PDB entry 4M75 | X-ray diffraction, 2.95 A resolution | chains B and C of the 7 polymer chains in the assembly

== Chain B ==
Name: U6 snRNA-associated Sm-like protein Lsm2
Source organism: Saccharomyces cerevisiae
UniProt: P38203 (LSM2_YEAST); numbering as in UniProt (aligned over 1-95)
Amino-acid sequence (95 residues; row label = number of the first residue in the row):
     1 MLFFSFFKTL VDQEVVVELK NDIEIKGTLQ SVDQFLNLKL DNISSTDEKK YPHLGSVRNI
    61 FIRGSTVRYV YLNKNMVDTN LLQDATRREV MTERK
Not modelled in the structure: 92-95
Sequence notes: engineered mutation Ser45 (Cys in P38203)
Modified positions: Mse1 (selenomethionine; parent Met); Mse76 (selenomethionine; parent Met); Mse91 (selenomethionine; parent Met)
UniProt features mapped onto this chain:
  - mutagenesis: Lys20 (K20A/E: Inviable. Decreases binding affinity for U6 snRNA), Phe35 (F35A: Strongly reduces affinity for poly-U RNA ends), Asn37 (N37A: Strongly reduces affinity for poly-U RNA ends), Arg63 (R63A: Strongly reduces affinity for poly-U RNA ends)

== Chain C ==
Name: U6 snRNA-associated Sm-like protein Lsm3
Source organism: Saccharomyces cerevisiae
UniProt: P57743 (LSM3_YEAST); numbering as in UniProt (aligned over 1-89)
Amino-acid sequence (89 residues; row label = number of the first residue in the row):
     1 METPLDLLKL NLDERVYIKL RGARTLVGTL QAFDSHSNIV LSDAVETIYQ LNNEELSESE
    61 RRSEMVFIRG DTVTLISTPS EDDDGAVEI
Not modelled in the structure: 1-3, 51-56, 80-89
Sequence notes: engineered mutation Ser37 (Cys in P57743), Ser63 (Cys in P57743)
Modified positions: Mse1 (selenomethionine); Mse65 (selenomethionine; parent Met)
UniProt features mapped onto this chain:
  - mutagenesis: Arg21 (R21E: Sensitive to thermal stress. Decreases binding affinity for U6 snRNA), His36 (H36A: Strongly reduces affinity for poly-U RNA ends), Asn38 (N38A: Strongly reduces affinity for poly-U RNA ends), Arg69 (R69A: Strongly reduces affinity for poly-U RNA ends)

== How chain B and chain C interact ==
Contacting residue pairs (55):
  Phe3(B) with Phe33(C); Asp34(C); Asn38(C); Ile39(C); Val40(C), hydrophobic; Phe67(C), hydrophobic
  Glu18(B) with Arg24(C), salt bridge; Arg61(C), salt bridge
  Lys20(B) with Asp71(C); Thr72(C)
  Asp22(B) with Arg24(C), salt bridge
  Phe35(B) with Arg69(C), hydrogen bond (backbone-side chain)
  Leu36(B) with Phe67(C), hydrophobic
  Gly64(B) with Arg69(C), hydrogen bond (backbone-side chain)
  Ser65(B) with Asp71(C)
  Val67(B) with Arg69(C)
  Arg68(B) with Arg24(C); Phe67(C); Ile68(C); Arg69(C), hydrogen bond (backbone-backbone)
  Tyr69(B) with Leu20(C); Arg24(C); Leu26(C); Glu46(C); Arg61(C); Val66(C), hydrophobic; Phe67(C)
  Val70(B) with Val66(C); Phe67(C), hydrogen bond (backbone-backbone)
  Tyr71(B) with Arg61(C), hydrogen bond; Val66(C), hydrophobic
  Leu72(B) with Mse65(C), hydrogen bond (backbone-backbone)
  Asn73(B) with Glu64(C)
  Lys74(B) with Glu64(C), hydrogen bond (backbone-side chain)
  Thr79(B) with Gln31(C)
  Leu82(B) with Gln31(C); Ala32(C), hydrophobic; Val40(C), hydrophobic
  Gln83(B) with Leu12(C); Asp13(C), hydrogen bond; Leu30(C); Gln31(C), hydrogen bond
  Thr86(B) with Lys9(C); Leu12(C); Gln31(C); Ala32(C); Phe33(C)
  Arg87(B) with Lys9(C), hydrogen bond (backbone-side chain); Leu12(C)
  Glu89(B) with Lys9(C), hydrogen bond (backbone-side chain)
  Val90(B) with Lys9(C)
  Mse91(B) with Leu5(C), hydrophobic; Lys9(C); Phe33(C), hydrophobic; Ser35(C)
Other interface residues (no listed pair), chain B (27 interface residues in all): Leu2, Phe7, Asn75
Other interface residues (no listed pair), chain C (29 interface residues in all): Arg21, Ser42, Ser63

== In short ==
27 residues of chain B and 29 residues of chain C are in contact; the contacts include 11 hydrogen bonds and 3
salt bridges. Polar pairs include Glu18(B)-Arg24(C), Glu18(B)-Arg61(C) and Asp22(B)-Arg24(C).
Chain B is U6 snRNA-associated Sm-like protein Lsm2 and chain C is U6 snRNA-associated Sm-like protein Lsm3,
both from Saccharomyces cerevisiae; the structure, Crystal structure of Lsm1-7 complex, was determined by
X-ray diffraction, deposited together with 4M77, 4M78, 4M7A and 4M7D.
